2Q2Y - chain A; structure by X-ray diffraction, 2.50 A resolution.

[Chain A]
Name: Kinesin-like protein KIF11
Organism: Homo sapiens
Reference sequence: P52732 (KIF11_HUMAN); residue numbers follow UniProt; this construct covers 2-368
Chain sequence (367 residues; each row starts with the number of its first residue):
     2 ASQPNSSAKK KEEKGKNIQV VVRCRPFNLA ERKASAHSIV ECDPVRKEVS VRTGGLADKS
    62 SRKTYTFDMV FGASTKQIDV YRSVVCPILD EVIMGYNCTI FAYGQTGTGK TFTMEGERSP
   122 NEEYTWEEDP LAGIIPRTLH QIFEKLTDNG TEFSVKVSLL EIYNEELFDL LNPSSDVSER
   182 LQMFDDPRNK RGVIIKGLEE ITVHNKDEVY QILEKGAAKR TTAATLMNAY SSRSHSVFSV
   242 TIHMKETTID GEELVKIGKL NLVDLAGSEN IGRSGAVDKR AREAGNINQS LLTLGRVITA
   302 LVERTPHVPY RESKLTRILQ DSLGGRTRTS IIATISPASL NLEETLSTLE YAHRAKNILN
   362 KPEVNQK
Not modelled in the structure: 2-17, 272-286, 363-368
Bound ions: Mg2+: Thr112 (together with ADP)
Residues lining bound ligands:
  - ADP (adenosine-5'-diphosphate): Arg24, Arg26, Pro27, Gln106, Thr107, Gly108, Thr109, Gly110, Lys111, Thr112, Phe113, Glu118
  - MKR (1-{(3r,3ar)-3-[3-(4-acetylpiperazin-1-yl)propyl]-8-fluoro-3-phenyl-3a,4-dihydro-3H-pyrazolo[5,1-c][1,4]benzoxazin-2-yl}ethanone): Glu116, Gly117, Glu118, Arg119, Trp127, Ala133, Ile136, Pro137, Leu160, Leu172, Tyr211, Leu214, Glu215, Gly217, Ala218, Arg221, Phe239
UniProt features mapped onto this chain:
  - binding site (ATP): Gly105 to Thr112
  - modified residue: Lys146 (N6-acetyllysine)
  - natural variant: Phe144 (F144L: In MCLMR), Arg234 (R234C: In MCLMR), Ser235 (S235C: In MCLMR)

[Summary]
Chain A binds ADP and compound MKR. Curated annotation (UniProt) lists 8 ATP-binding residues.
Chain A is Kinesin-like protein KIF11 (Homo sapiens); the structure, Crystal Structure of KSP in complex with
Inhibitor 1, was determined by X-ray diffraction (same publication as 2Q2Z).
